PDB entry 1LOD | X-ray diffraction, 2.05 A resolution | chains A and C of the 4 polymer chains in the assembly

Chain A (and C):
Protein: Legume isolectin I (alpha chain)
Organism: Lathyrus ochrus
Notes: chain C of this document is another copy of the same molecule, construct and numbering; everything in this record applies to it too
UniProt: P04122 (LECB_LATOC); numbering as in UniProt (aligned over 1-181)
Sequence (181 residues; row label = number of the first residue in the row):
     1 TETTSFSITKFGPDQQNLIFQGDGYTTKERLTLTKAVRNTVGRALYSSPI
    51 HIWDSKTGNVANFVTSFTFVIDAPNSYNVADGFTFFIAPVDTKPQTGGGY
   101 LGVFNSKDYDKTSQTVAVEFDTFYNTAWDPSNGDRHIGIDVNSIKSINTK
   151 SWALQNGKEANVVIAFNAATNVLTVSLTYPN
Not modelled in the structure: 181
Differences from the reference sequence: conflict Ala-153 (Lys in P04122)
Ion coordination: Mn2+: Glu-119, Asp-121, Asp-129, His-136; Ca2+: Asp-121, Phe-123, Asn-125, Asp-129
Ligand contacts: beta-muramic acid (MUR): Ala-80, Asp-81, Gly-97, Gly-98, Gly-99, Tyr-100, Phe-123, Asn-125
Swiss-Prot annotation at these positions:
  - binding site (Mn(2+)): Glu-119, Asp-121, Asp-129, His-136
  - binding site (Ca(2+)): Asp-121, Phe-123, Asn-125, Asp-129
  - natural variant: Gln-16 (Q16P: In beta-2), Ser-66 (S66A: In beta-2), Ala-168 (A168G: In beta-2)

How chain A and chain C interact:
Contacting residue pairs (35; chain A residue first):
  Thr-1(A) with Ile-8(C); Thr-9(C), hydrogen bond (backbone-backbone)
  Glu-2(A) with Ser-7(C); Lys-10(C); Gln-15(C), hydrogen bond
  Thr-3(A) with Phe-6(C); Ser-7(C), hydrogen bond (backbone-backbone)
  Thr-4(A) with Ser-5(C); Tyr-46(C)
  Ser-5(A) with Thr-4(C); Ser-5(C), hydrogen bond (backbone-backbone)
  Phe-6(A) with Thr-3(C)
  Ser-7(A) with Thr-1(C); Glu-2(C); Thr-3(C), hydrogen bond
  Ile-8(A) with Thr-1(C)
  Thr-9(A) with Thr-1(C), hydrogen bond (backbone-backbone)
  Gln-15(A) with Glu-2(C), hydrogen bond
  Gln-16(A) with Pro-49(C); Val-90(C)
  Asn-17(A) with Ser-48(C); Pro-49(C)
  Glu-29(A) with Lys-56(C), salt bridge
  Tyr-46(A) with Ser-48(C), hydrogen bond
  Ser-47(A) with Ser-48(C), hydrogen bond; Pro-49(C)
  Ser-48(A) with Asn-17(C); Tyr-46(C), hydrogen bond; Ser-47(C), hydrogen bond; Ser-48(C)
  Pro-49(A) with Gln-16(C); Asn-17(C); Ser-47(C)
  Lys-56(A) with Pro-13(C)
  Val-90(A) with Gln-16(C)
Other interface residues (no listed pair), chain A (20 interface residues in all): Lys-10

In short:
The chain A/chain C interface involves 20 residues from each chain, with 11 hydrogen bonds and 1 salt bridge.
Polar pairs include Glu-29(A)/Lys-56(C), Glu-2(A)/Gln-15(C) and Ser-7(A)/Thr-3(C). Ligands of chain A:
beta-muramic acid.
Chain A and chain C are both Legume isolectin I (alpha chain) (Lathyrus ochrus); the structure, Interaction of
a legume lectin with two components of the bacterial cell wall, was determined by X-ray diffraction, deposited
together with 1LOC.
